PDB entry 8VSC | electron microscopy, 3.00 A resolution | chains B and I of the 3 polymer chains in the assembly

# Chain B
Protein: Transforming growth factor beta-1 proprotein
Organism: Homo sapiens
UniProtKB: P01137 (TGFB1_HUMAN); residues -28 to 361 here correspond to UniProt positions 1-390 (UniProt number = residue number + 29)
Chain sequence (390 residues; numbered -28 to 361; the number before each row is that of its first residue; numbers below 1 keep their minus sign (Met-28 is residue -28)):
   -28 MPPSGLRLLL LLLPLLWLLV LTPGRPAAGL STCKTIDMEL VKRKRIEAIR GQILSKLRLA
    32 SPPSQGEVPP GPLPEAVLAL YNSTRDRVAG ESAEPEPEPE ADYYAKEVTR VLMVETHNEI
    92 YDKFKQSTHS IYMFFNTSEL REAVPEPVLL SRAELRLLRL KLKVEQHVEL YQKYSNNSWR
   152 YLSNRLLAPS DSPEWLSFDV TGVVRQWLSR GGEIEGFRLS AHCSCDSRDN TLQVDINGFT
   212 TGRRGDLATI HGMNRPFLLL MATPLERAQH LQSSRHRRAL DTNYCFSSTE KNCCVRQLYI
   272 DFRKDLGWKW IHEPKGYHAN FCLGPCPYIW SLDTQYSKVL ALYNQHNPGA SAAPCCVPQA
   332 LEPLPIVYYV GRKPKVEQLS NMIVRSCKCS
Unresolved in the structure: -28 to 0, 61-71, 199-205, 211-223, 241-260
Disulfide bonds: Cys264-Cys327, Cys293-Cys358, Cys297-Cys360
Construct notes: variant Leu-19 (Pro10 in P01137)
Curated features (UniProtKB/Swiss-Prot):
  - region: Asp197 to Gly223 (Bowtie tail)
  - motif: Arg215 to Asp217 (Cell attachment site)
  - site: Arg249, Ala250 (Cleavage)
  - glycosylation (N-linked (GlcNAc...) asparagine): Asn53, Asn107, Asn147

# Chain I
Protein: Transforming growth factor beta activator LRRC32
Organism: Homo sapiens
UniProtKB: Q14392 (LRC32_HUMAN); numbering as in UniProt (aligned over 20-627)
Chain sequence (608 residues; each row starts with the number of its first residue):
    20 HQDKVPCKMV DKKVSCQVLG LLQVPSVLPP DTETLDLSGN QLRSILASPL GFYTALRHLD
    80 LSTNEISFLQ PGAFQALTHL EHLSLAHNRL AMATALSAGG LGPLPRVTSL DLSGNSLYSG
   140 LLERLLGEAP SLHTLSLAEN SLTRLTRHTF RDMPALEQLD LHSNVLMDIE DGAFEGLPRL
   200 THLNLSRNSL TCISDFSLQQ LRVLDLSCNS IEAFQTASQP QAEFQLTWLD LRENKLLHFP
   260 DLAALPRLIY LNLSNNLIRL PTGPPQDSKG IHAPSEGWSA LPLSAPSGNA SGRPLSQLLN
   320 LDLSYNEIEL IPDSFLEHLT SLCFLNLSRN CLRTFEARRL GSLPCLMLLD LSHNALETLE
   380 LGARALGSLR TLLLQGNALR DLPPYTFANL ASLQRLNLQG NRVSPCGGPD EPGPSGCVAF
   440 SGITSLRSLS LVDNEIELLR AGAFLHTPLT ELDLSSNPGL EVATGALGGL EASLEVLALQ
   500 GNGLMVLQVD LPCFICLKRL NLAENRLSHL PAWTQAVSLE VLDLRNNSFS LLPGSAMGGL
   560 ETSLRRLYLQ GNPLSCCGNG WLAAQLHQGR VDVDATQDLI CRFSSQEEVS LSHVRPEDCE
   620 KGGLKNIN
Unresolved in the structure: 20-25, 113-115, 281-311, 592-627
Disulfide bonds: Cys26-Cys35, Cys425-Cys436
Reported in the primary citation:
  - conformationally variable residues (order/disorder transition): Ile290 to Ala299

# Chain B / chain I interface
Cross-chain cystine bridges: Cys4(B)-Cys211(I)
Pairs across the interface - 43 pairs, chain B then chain I:
  Leu1(B) - Ile188(I)
  Leu1(B) - Phe193(I)
  Leu1(B) - Leu204(I)  hydrophobic
  Leu1(B) - Asp214(I)
  Leu1(B) - Phe215(I)  hydrophobic
  Leu1(B) - Ser216(I)
  Leu1(B) - Leu217(I)
  Leu1(B) - Leu223(I)  hydrophobic
  Ser2(B) - Ile188(I)
  Ser2(B) - Asp190(I)
  Ser2(B) - Ser213(I)  hydrogen bond (backbone-side chain)
  Ser2(B) - Asp214(I)
  Thr3(B) - Met186(I)  hydrogen bond (side chain-backbone)
  Thr3(B) - Asp187(I)
  Thr3(B) - Ile188(I)  hydrogen bond (backbone-backbone)
  Thr3(B) - Cys211(I)
  Thr3(B) - Ser213(I)  hydrogen bond (backbone-side chain)
  Cys4(B) - Cys211(I)  disulfide
  Cys4(B) - Ser213(I)
  Pro296(B) - Thr210(I)
  Pro296(B) - Glu231(I)
  Pro298(B) - Ser208(I)
  Pro298(B) - Thr210(I)
  Pro298(B) - Ser229(I)
  Tyr299(B) - Ser208(I)
  Tyr299(B) - Ser229(I)  hydrogen bond (backbone-side chain)
  Ile300(B) - Val184(I)  hydrophobic
  Ile300(B) - Ser208(I)
  Trp301(B) - Arg206(I)
  Trp301(B) - Asn207(I)
  Trp301(B) - Cys227(I)  hydrogen bond (side chain-backbone)
  Leu303(B) - Glu158(I)
  Gln306(B) - Ser160(I)  hydrogen bond
  Tyr307(B) - Ser135(I)
  Tyr307(B) - Tyr137(I)  hydrophobic
  Tyr307(B) - Ser160(I)  hydrogen bond (backbone-side chain)
  Val310(B) - Ser160(I)
  Val310(B) - Thr162(I)
  Val310(B) - Val184(I)  hydrophobic
  Leu313(B) - Val184(I)  hydrophobic
  Leu313(B) - Met186(I)  hydrophobic
  His317(B) - Met186(I)
  Pro325(B) - Lys254(I)  hydrogen bond (backbone-side chain)
Other interface residues (no listed pair), chain B (20 interface residues in all): Lys5, Ser302, Thr305, Ala324
Other interface residues (no listed pair), chain I (32 interface residues in all): Glu189, Leu202, Leu209, Ile212, Leu225

# Overview
Chain B and chain I form an interface of 20 and 32 residues respectively, with 1 disulfide bond and 9 hydrogen
bonds. Among the polar pairs are Ser2(B)-Ser213(I), Thr3(B)-Met186(I) and Thr3(B)-Ser213(I). The paper reports
conformational variability at Ile290(I).
Chain B is Transforming growth factor beta-1 proprotein and chain I is Transforming growth factor beta
activator LRRC32, both from Homo sapiens; the structure, L-TGF-b1/GARP, was determined by electron microscopy
together with 8VS6, 8VSB and 8VSD from the same study.
